Entry 8S7J (electron microscopy, 2.26 A resolution); this record covers chains B and D of the 4 polymer chains in the assembly.

[Chain B]
Molecule: Capsid protein VP2
From: Human coxsackievirus A9 (strain Griggs)
UniProt: P21404 (POLG_CXA9); residues 1-261 here correspond to UniProt positions 70-330 (UniProt number = residue number + 69)
Amino-acid sequence (261 residues; row label = number of the first residue in the row):
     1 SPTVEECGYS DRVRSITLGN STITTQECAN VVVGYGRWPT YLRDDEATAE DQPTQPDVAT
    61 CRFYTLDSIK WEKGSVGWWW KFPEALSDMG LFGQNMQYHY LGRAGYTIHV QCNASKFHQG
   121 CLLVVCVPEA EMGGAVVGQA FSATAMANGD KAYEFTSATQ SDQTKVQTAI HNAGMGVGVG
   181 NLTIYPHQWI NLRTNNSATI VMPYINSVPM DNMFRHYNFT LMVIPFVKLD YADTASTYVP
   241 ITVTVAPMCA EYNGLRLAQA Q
Not modelled in the structure: 1-9, 261
Differences from the reference sequence: variant Val-110 (Leu179 in P21404)
Curated features (UniProtKB/Swiss-Prot):
  - site: Gln-261 (Cleavage)

[Chain D]
Molecule: Capsid protein VP4
From: Human coxsackievirus A9 (strain Griggs)
UniProt: P21404 (POLG_CXA9); residue numbers follow UniProt; this construct covers 2-69
Amino-acid sequence (68 residues; row label = number of the first residue in the row):
     2 GAQVSTQKTG AHETSLSAAG NSIIHYTNIN YYKDAASNSA NRQDFTQDPS KFTEPVKDVM
    62 IKSLPALN
Not modelled in the structure: 15-23
Curated features (UniProtKB/Swiss-Prot):
  - site: Asn-69 (Cleavage)
  - lipidation: Gly-2 (N-myristoyl glycine)

[How chain B and chain D interact]
Residue-residue contacts (18; chain B residue first):
  Ser-10(B) / Asn-69(D)  hydrogen bond
  Asp-11(B) / Ala-67(D)
  Asp-11(B) / Asn-69(D)  hydrogen bond (side chain-backbone)
  Arg-12(B) / Leu-68(D)
  Arg-12(B) / Asn-69(D)
  Arg-14(B) / Asp-59(D)  salt bridge
  Cys-28(B) / Leu-68(D)
  Ala-29(B) / Leu-68(D)  hydrophobic
  Asn-30(B) / Val-57(D)
  Asn-30(B) / Asp-59(D)  hydrogen bond (side chain-backbone)
  Val-31(B) / Val-57(D)
  Val-31(B) / Lys-58(D)  hydrogen bond (backbone-backbone)
  Val-32(B) / Pro-56(D)
  Val-33(B) / Pro-56(D)  hydrogen bond (backbone-backbone)
  Val-33(B) / Lys-58(D)
  Gly-34(B) / Pro-56(D)
  Tyr-35(B) / Lys-52(D)
  Tyr-35(B) / Phe-53(D)  hydrophobic
Interface residues without a listed pair, chain B (14 interface residues in all): Trp-38, Thr-194
Interface residues without a listed pair, chain D (10 interface residues in all): Met-61

[Overview]
14 residues of chain B face 10 of chain D across their interface; the contacts include 5 hydrogen bonds and 1
salt bridge. Polar contacts include Arg-14(B)/Asp-59(D), Ser-10(B)/Asn-69(D) and Asp-11(B)/Asn-69(D).
Chain B is Capsid protein VP2 and chain D is Capsid protein VP4, both from Human coxsackievirus A9 (strain
Griggs); the structure, Coxsackievirus A9 bound with compound 20 (CL300), was determined by electron
microscopy together with 9EXI, 9FA9, 9FCZ, 9FGN, 9FO2, 9FO5 and 9FP5 from the same study.
